6UC3 - chains A and B; structure by X-ray diffraction, 1.84 A resolution.

Chain A (and B):
Protein: Streptavidin
Source organism: Streptomyces avidinii
Notes: chain B of this document is another copy of the same molecule, construct and numbering; everything in this record applies to it too
UniProt: P22629 (SAV_STRAV); residues 13-139 here correspond to UniProt positions 37-163 (UniProt number = residue number + 24)
Amino-acid sequence (136 residues; row label = number of the first residue in the row):
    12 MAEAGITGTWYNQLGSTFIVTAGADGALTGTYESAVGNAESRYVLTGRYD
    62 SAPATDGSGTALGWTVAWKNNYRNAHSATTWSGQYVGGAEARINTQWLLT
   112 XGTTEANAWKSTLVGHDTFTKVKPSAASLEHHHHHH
Unresolved in the structure: 12-13, 135-147 (chain B: 12-13, 136-147)
Modified / non-standard residues: DV7 (L-(7-hydroxycoumarin-4-yl)ethylglycine) at position 112
Sequence notes: initiating methionine (12); engineered mutation DV7_112 (Ser136 in P22629); expression tag (140-147)
Residues lining bound ligands: biotin (BTN): Asn-23, Leu-25, Ser-27, Tyr-43, Ser-45, Val-47, Gly-48, Asn-49, Ala-50, Trp-79, Ala-86, Ser-88, Thr-90, Trp-92, Trp-108, Leu-110, Asp-128
Curated features (UniProtKB/Swiss-Prot):
  - motif: Arg-59 to Asp-61 (Cell attachment site)
  - binding site (biotin): Tyr-43, Tyr-54, Trp-92, Trp-108, Trp-120

Chain A / chain B interface:
Residue-residue contacts - 86 pairs, chain A then chain B:
  Val-55(A) with Arg-59(B)
  Thr-57(A) with Thr-57(B), hydrogen bond; Gly-58(B); Arg-59(B)
  Gly-58(A) with Thr-57(B), hydrogen bond (backbone-side chain)
  Arg-59(A) with Val-55(B); Thr-57(B); Thr-76(B); Ala-78(B)
  Tyr-60(A) with Ala-78(B)
  Asp-61(A) with Lys-80(B); Asn-85(B), hydrogen bond; His-87(B), salt bridge
  Ser-62(A) with Lys-80(B)
  Ala-63(A) with Lys-80(B); Asn-85(B), hydrogen bond (backbone-side chain); His-87(B)
  Pro-64(A) with His-87(B)
  Ala-65(A) with His-87(B)
  Gly-68(A) with Thr-115(B)
  Ser-69(A) with Thr-114(B)
  Gly-70(A) with Gly-113(B); Thr-114(B), hydrogen bond (backbone-backbone)
  Ala-72(A) with His-87(B); Ser-88(B); Ala-89(B); Thr-111(B)
  Leu-73(A) with Ala-89(B)
  Gly-74(A) with Thr-76(B), hydrogen bond (backbone-side chain); Thr-91(B)
  Trp-75(A) with Thr-76(B), hydrogen bond (backbone-side chain)
  Thr-76(A) with Arg-59(B); Gly-74(B), hydrogen bond (side chain-backbone); Trp-75(B), hydrogen bond (side chain-backbone)
  Ala-78(A) with Arg-59(B); Tyr-60(B)
  Lys-80(A) with Asp-61(B); Ser-62(B); Ala-63(B)
  Asn-85(A) with Asp-61(B), hydrogen bond; Ala-63(B), hydrogen bond (side chain-backbone)
  His-87(A) with Asp-61(B), salt bridge; Ala-63(B), hydrogen bond (side chain-backbone); Pro-64(B); Ala-65(B); Ala-72(B)
  Ser-88(A) with Ala-72(B)
  Ala-89(A) with Ala-72(B); Leu-73(B); Ser-93(B)
  Thr-91(A) with Gly-74(B); Thr-91(B), hydrogen bond; Trp-92(B); Ser-93(B)
  Trp-92(A) with Thr-91(B)
  Ser-93(A) with Ala-89(B); Thr-91(B); Leu-109(B), hydrogen bond (side chain-backbone); Thr-111(B), hydrogen bond
  Gly-94(A) with Thr-111(B), hydrogen bond (backbone-side chain)
  Gln-95(A) with DV7_112(B); Gly-113(B); Thr-114(B), hydrogen bond (side chain-backbone); Ser-122(B)
  Val-97(A) with Glu-116(B)
  Gln-107(A) with Leu-109(B); Thr-123(B), hydrogen bond
  Trp-108(A) with Leu-109(B)
  Leu-109(A) with Ser-93(B), hydrogen bond (backbone-side chain); Gln-107(B); Trp-108(B); Leu-109(B), hydrophobic
  Thr-111(A) with Ala-72(B); Ser-93(B), hydrogen bond; Gly-94(B), hydrogen bond (side chain-backbone)
  DV7_112(A) with Gln-95(B)
  Gly-113(A) with Ser-69(B); Gly-70(B); Gln-95(B)
  Thr-114(A) with Ser-69(B); Gly-70(B), hydrogen bond (backbone-backbone); Gln-95(B), hydrogen bond (backbone-side chain)
  Thr-115(A) with Ser-69(B)
  Glu-116(A) with Val-97(B)
  Ser-122(A) with Gln-95(B)
  Thr-123(A) with Gln-107(B), hydrogen bond
Also at the interface, not in a pair above, chain A (44 interface residues in all): Val-77, Leu-110, Ala-119
Also at the interface, not in a pair above, chain B (45 interface residues in all): Asp-67, Gly-68, Val-77, Leu-110, Ala-119
Interface features reported in the paper:
  - interface residues, chain B: Tyr-83(B)

In short:
Chain A and chain B form an interface of 44 and 45 residues respectively; the contacts include 24 hydrogen
bonds and 2 salt bridges. Among the polar pairs are Asp-61(A)/His-87(B), Thr-57(A)/Thr-57(B) and
Gly-58(A)/Thr-57(B). Chain A binds biotin. Curated annotation (UniProt) lists 5 biotin-binding residues on
chain A. The paper reports the interface residue Tyr-83(B).
Both chains are Streptavidin (Streptomyces avidinii). Entry 6UC3 (Spectroscopic and structural
characterization of a genetically encoded direct sensor for protein-ligand interactions) was determined by
X-ray diffraction (same publication as 6UD1, 6UD6, 6UDB and 6UDC).
